Entry 8FXP (electron microscopy, 4.04 A resolution (low resolution: residue-level contacts below are approximate; hydrogen-bond / salt-bridge calls are withheld)); this record covers chains AA and AQ of the 64 polymer chains in the assembly.

Chain AA:
Molecule: Major capsid protein, gp9
Organism: Agrobacterium phage Milano
Reference sequence: A0A482MFS6 (A0A482MFS6_9CAUD); residue numbers follow UniProt; this construct covers 1-465
Sequence (465 residues; row label = number of the first residue in the row):
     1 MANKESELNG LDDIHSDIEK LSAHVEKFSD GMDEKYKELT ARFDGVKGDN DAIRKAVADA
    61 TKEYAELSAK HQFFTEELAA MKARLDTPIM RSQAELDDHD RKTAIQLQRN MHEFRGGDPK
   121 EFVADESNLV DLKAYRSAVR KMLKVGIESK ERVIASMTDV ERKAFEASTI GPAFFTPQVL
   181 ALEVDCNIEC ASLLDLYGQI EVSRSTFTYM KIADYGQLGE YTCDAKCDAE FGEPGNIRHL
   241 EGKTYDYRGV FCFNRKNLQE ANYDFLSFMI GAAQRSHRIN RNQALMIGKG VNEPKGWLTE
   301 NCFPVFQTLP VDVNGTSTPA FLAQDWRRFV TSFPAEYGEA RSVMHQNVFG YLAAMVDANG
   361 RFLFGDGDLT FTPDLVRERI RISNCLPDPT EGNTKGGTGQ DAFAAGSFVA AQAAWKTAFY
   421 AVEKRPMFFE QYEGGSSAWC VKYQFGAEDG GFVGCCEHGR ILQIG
Not modelled in the structure: 1-173, 465
Cystine bridges: Cys190-Cys385, Cys302-Cys456

Chain AQ:
Molecule: Linking protein 2, gp128
Organism: Agrobacterium phage Milano
Sequence (38 residues; row label = number of the first residue in the row):
     1 MVKLNCRPLC QAPTASRLVS PPCFICRGVA PSAPVTPG
Not modelled in the structure: 29-38

How chain AA and chain AQ interact:
Contacting residue pairs (22):
  Leu309(AA) - Arg27(AQ)
  Val311(AA) - Arg27(AQ)
  Leu322(AA) - Phe24(AQ)
  Leu322(AA) - Arg27(AQ)
  Asp325(AA) - Arg27(AQ)
  Tyr351(AA) - Pro21(AQ)
  Tyr351(AA) - Pro22(AQ)
  Ala354(AA) - Pro21(AQ)
  Met355(AA) - Pro21(AQ)
  Val356(AA) - Pro22(AQ)
  Val356(AA) - Phe24(AQ)
  Thr394(AA) - Ser16(AQ)
  Thr394(AA) - Arg17(AQ)
  Thr394(AA) - Val19(AQ)
  Lys395(AA) - Ser16(AQ)
  Lys395(AA) - Arg17(AQ)
  Lys395(AA) - Val19(AQ)
  Gly397(AA) - Val19(AQ)
  Thr398(AA) - Val19(AQ)
  Thr398(AA) - Ser20(AQ)
  Thr398(AA) - Pro21(AQ)
  Thr398(AA) - Pro22(AQ)
Interface residues without a listed pair, chain AA (20 interface residues in all): Thr308, Asp312, Val313, Ala320, Asn393, Gly399, Gln400, Asp401
Interface residues without a listed pair, chain AQ (11 interface residues in all): Leu18, Cys23, Ile25

Summary:
20 residues of chain AA face 11 of chain AQ across their interface.
Chain AA is Major capsid protein, gp9 and chain AQ is Linking protein 2, gp128, both from Agrobacterium phage
Milano; the structure, Structure of capsid of Agrobacterium phage Milano, was determined by electron
microscopy (same publication as 8FWE, 8FWG, 8FWM and 8FXR).
